Entry 3EW3 (X-ray diffraction, 3.80 A resolution); this record covers chains B and C of the 3 polymer chains in the assembly.

# Chain B (and C)
Name: Prolactin receptor
From: Rattus norvegicus
Notes: fragment: extracellular domain; chain C of this document is another copy of the same molecule, construct and numbering; everything in this record applies to it too
UniProtKB: P05710 (PRLR_RAT); residues 1-210 here correspond to UniProt positions 20-229 (UniProt number = residue number + 19)
Sequence (221 residues; numbered 0 to 220; the number before each row is that of its first residue; numbering starts at 0):
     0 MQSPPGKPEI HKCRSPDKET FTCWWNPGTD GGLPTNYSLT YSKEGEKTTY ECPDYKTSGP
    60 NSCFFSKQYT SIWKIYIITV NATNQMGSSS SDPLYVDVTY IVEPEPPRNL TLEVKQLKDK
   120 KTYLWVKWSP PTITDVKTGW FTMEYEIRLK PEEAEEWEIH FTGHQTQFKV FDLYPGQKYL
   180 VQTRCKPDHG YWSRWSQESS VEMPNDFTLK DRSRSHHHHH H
Not modelled in the structure: 203-220 (chain C: 0-3, 28-31, 115-119, 133-140, 202-220)
Construct notes: initiating methionine (0); expression tag (211-220)
Curated features (UniProtKB/Swiss-Prot):
  - motif: Trp191 to Ser195 (WSXWS motif)
  - binding site (Zn(2+)): Asp187, His188
  - glycosylation (N-linked (GlcNAc...) asparagine): Asn35, Asn80, Asn108
Cystine bridges: Cys12-Cys22, Cys51-Cys62

# Chain B / chain C interface
Pairs across the interface (21):
  Glu157(B) - Trp124(C)
  Glu157(B) - Gln166(C)  hydrogen bond
  Ile158(B) - Gln166(C)
  His159(B) - Gln164(C)
  His159(B) - Gln166(C)
  Phe167(B) - His163(C)
  Phe167(B) - Gln164(C)
  Lys168(B) - Gln164(C)
  Val169(B) - Gln164(C)
  Phe170(B) - Phe160(C)
  Phe170(B) - Thr161(C)
  Phe170(B) - Gly162(C)
  Phe170(B) - Gln164(C)  hydrogen bond (backbone-side chain)
  Phe170(B) - Phe167(C)
  Asp171(B) - Gln164(C)  hydrogen bond
  Asp171(B) - Phe167(C)
  Asp171(B) - Lys168(C)
  Leu172(B) - Phe170(C)
  Tyr173(B) - Phe170(C)
  Tyr173(B) - Asp171(C)
  Tyr178(B) - Phe170(C)
Also at the interface, not in a pair above, chain B (12 interface residues in all): Glu154
Also at the interface, not in a pair above, chain C (12 interface residues in all): Lys120

# In short
Chain B and chain C each contribute 12 residues to their interface, with 3 hydrogen bonds. Polar pairs include
Glu157(B)-Gln166(C), Phe170(B)-Gln164(C) and Asp171(B)-Gln164(C). Curated annotation (UniProt) lists
Zn2+-binding residues Asp187(B) and His188(B) on chain B.
Both chains are Prolactin receptor (Rattus norvegicus). Entry 3EW3 (the 1:2 complex between a Nterminal
elongated prolactin and the extra cellular domain of the rat ...) was determined by X-ray diffraction.
